PDB entry 5XX9 | X-ray diffraction, 2.60 A resolution | chains A and B of the 5 polymer chains in the assembly

Chain A (and B):
Protein: Bacterioferritin
From: Streptomyces coelicolor (strain ATCC BAA-471 / A3(2) / M145)
Notes: EC 1.16.3.1; chain B of this document is another copy of the same molecule, construct and numbering; everything in this record applies to it too
UniProtKB: Q9S2N0 (BFR_STRCO); numbering as in UniProt (aligned over 1-167)
Chain sequence (167 residues; numbered 1 to 167; the number before each row is that of its first residue):
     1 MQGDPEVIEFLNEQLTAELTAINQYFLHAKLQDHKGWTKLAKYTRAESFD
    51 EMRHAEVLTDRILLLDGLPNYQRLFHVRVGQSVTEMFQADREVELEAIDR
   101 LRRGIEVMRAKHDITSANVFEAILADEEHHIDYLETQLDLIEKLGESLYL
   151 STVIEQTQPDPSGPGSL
Not modelled in the structure: 163-167 (chain B: 158-167)
Metal / ion sites: Fe2+: Glu-18, Glu-51, His-54, Glu-127
UniProt features mapped onto this chain:
  - binding site (Fe cation): Glu-18, Glu-51, His-54, Glu-94, Glu-127, His-130
  - binding site (heme b): Met-52
What the authors report for this chain:
  - Fe2+ coordination: Glu-18, Glu-51, His-54, Glu-127
  - Fe2+ coordination through a water molecule: Glu-94
  - mutagenesis - K42A: decreased binding to Fe ion

Chain A / chain B interface:
Pairs across the interface (40):
  Asn-23(A) / Tyr-71(B)  hydrogen bond (side chain-backbone)
  Phe-26(A) / Glu-56(B)
  Phe-26(A) / Tyr-71(B)
  Leu-27(A) / Pro-69(B)  hydrophobic
  Leu-27(A) / Tyr-71(B)  hydrophobic
  Lys-30(A) / Glu-56(B)  salt bridge
  Lys-30(A) / Thr-59(B)
  Lys-30(A) / Asp-60(B)  salt bridge
  Lys-30(A) / Leu-63(B)
  Leu-31(A) / Leu-63(B)  hydrophobic
  His-34(A) / Leu-63(B)  hydrogen bond (side chain-backbone)
  Arg-45(A) / Glu-56(B)  salt bridge
  Met-52(A) / Met-52(B)  hydrophobic
  Glu-56(A) / Phe-26(B)
  Glu-56(A) / Lys-30(B)  salt bridge
  Glu-56(A) / Arg-45(B)  salt bridge
  Asp-60(A) / Lys-30(B)  salt bridge
  Leu-63(A) / Lys-30(B)
  Leu-63(A) / His-34(B)  hydrogen bond (backbone-side chain)
  Pro-69(A) / Leu-27(B)  hydrophobic
  Tyr-71(A) / Asn-23(B)  hydrogen bond (backbone-side chain)
  Tyr-71(A) / Phe-26(B)
  Tyr-71(A) / Leu-27(B)  hydrophobic
  Tyr-71(A) / Leu-74(B)
  Tyr-71(A) / Val-77(B)
  Gln-72(A) / Leu-74(B)
  Gln-72(A) / Phe-75(B)  hydrogen bond (side chain-backbone)
  Gln-72(A) / His-76(B)
  Gln-72(A) / Val-77(B)  hydrogen bond (side chain-backbone)
  Leu-74(A) / Tyr-71(B)
  Leu-74(A) / Gln-72(B)
  Phe-75(A) / Gln-72(B)  hydrogen bond (backbone-side chain)
  His-76(A) / Gln-72(B)
  Val-77(A) / Tyr-71(B)
  Val-77(A) / Gln-72(B)  hydrogen bond (backbone-side chain)
  Asp-160(A) / Asp-60(B)
  Pro-161(A) / Asp-60(B)
  Ser-162(A) / Val-57(B)
  Ser-162(A) / Asp-60(B)  hydrogen bond (backbone-side chain)
  Ser-162(A) / Arg-61(B)
Also at the interface, not in a pair above, chain A (25 interface residues in all): Leu-19, Thr-59, Leu-64, Val-79
Also at the interface, not in a pair above, chain B (23 interface residues in all): Leu-31, Leu-64, Leu-68

Overview:
25 residues of chain A face 23 of chain B across their interface, with 9 hydrogen bonds and 6 salt bridges.
Polar contacts include Lys-30(A)/Glu-56(B), Lys-30(A)/Asp-60(B) and Arg-45(A)/Glu-56(B). The paper reports
that K42A of chain A reduces binding to Fe ion; Fe2+ coordination by Glu-18(A), Glu-51(A) and His-54(A) among
others.
Chain A and chain B are both Bacterioferritin (Streptomyces coelicolor (strain ATCC BAA-471 / A3(2) / M145));
the structure, Crystal structure of Bacterioferritin, was determined by X-ray diffraction (same publication as
8JAX, 8JB0, 7Y6F, 7Y6G and 7Y6P).
